PDB entry 5FL7 | X-ray diffraction, 3.50 A resolution | chains A and D of the 19 polymer chains in the assembly

# Chain A
Name: ATP synthase subunit alpha
From: Yarrowia lipolytica
Reference sequence: Q6C326 (Q6C326_YARLI); residue numbers follow UniProt; this construct covers 1-536
Amino-acid sequence (536 residues; row label = number of the first residue in the row):
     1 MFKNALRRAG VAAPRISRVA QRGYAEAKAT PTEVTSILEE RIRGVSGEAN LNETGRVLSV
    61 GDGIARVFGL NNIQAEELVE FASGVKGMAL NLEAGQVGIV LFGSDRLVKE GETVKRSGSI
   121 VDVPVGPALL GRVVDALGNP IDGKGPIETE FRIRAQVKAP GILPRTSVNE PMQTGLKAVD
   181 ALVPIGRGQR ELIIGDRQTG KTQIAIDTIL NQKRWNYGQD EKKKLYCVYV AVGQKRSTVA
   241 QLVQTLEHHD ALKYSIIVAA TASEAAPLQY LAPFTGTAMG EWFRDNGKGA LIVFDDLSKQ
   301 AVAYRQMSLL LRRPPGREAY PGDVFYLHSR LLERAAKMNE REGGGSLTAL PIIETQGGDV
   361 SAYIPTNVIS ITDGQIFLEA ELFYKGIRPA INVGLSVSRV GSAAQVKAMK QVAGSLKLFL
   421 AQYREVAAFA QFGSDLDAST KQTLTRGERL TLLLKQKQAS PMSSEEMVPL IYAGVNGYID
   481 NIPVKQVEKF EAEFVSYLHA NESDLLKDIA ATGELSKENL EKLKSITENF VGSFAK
Not modelled in the structure: 1-48, 534-536
Bound ions: Mg2+: Thr-202 (together with ATP)
Ligand contacts: ATP (adenosine-5'-triphosphate): Arg-197, Gln-198, Thr-199, Gly-200, Lys-201, Thr-202, Gln-203, Glu-354, Phe-383, Arg-388, Pro-389, Gln-456, Lys-457, Gln-458
Reported in the primary citation:
  - binding site for ATP: Thr-202

# Chain D
Name: ATP synthase subunit beta
From: Yarrowia lipolytica
Notes: EC 3.6.3.14
Reference sequence: Q6CFT7 (Q6CFT7_YARLI); numbering as in UniProt (aligned over 1-509)
Amino-acid sequence (509 residues; row label = number of the first residue in the row):
     1 MVLPRLIPRL SRSAFKVAQA NNRVFNAPFR GMASSAGVGS GKIRTVIGAV VDVQFEQDNL
    61 PAILNALTID RGEGNKLVLE VAQHLGENTV RTIAMDGTEG LVRGTSVADT GAPITIPVGR
   121 GTLGRIINVC GEPIDERGPI EATKFLPIHA DPPTFAEQST TAEVLETGIK VVDLLAPYAR
   181 GGKIGLFGGA GVGKTVFIQE LINNIAKAHG GFSVFCGVGE RTREGNDLYR EMKETGVINL
   241 EGESKVTLVF GQMNEPPGAR ARVALTGLTI AEYFRDEEGQ DVLLFVDNIF RFTQAGSEVS
   301 ALLGRIPSAV GYQPTLATDM GALQERITTT QKGSVTSVQA VYVPADDLTD PAPATTFAHL
   361 DATTVLSRGI SELGIYPAVD PLDSKSRLLD IDVVGQEHYD VASNVQQTLQ AYKSLQDIIA
   421 ILGMDELSEQ DKLTVERARK IQRFLSQPFT VAEVFTGIEG RLVSLKDTVR SFKEILDGKH
   481 DALPEAAFYM VGGIEEVVAK AEKLAAESK
Not modelled in the structure: 1-36, 507-509
Bound ions: Mg2+: Thr-195 (together with ADP)
Ligand contacts: ADP (adenosine-5'-diphosphate): Gly-189, Ala-190, Gly-191, Val-192, Gly-193, Lys-194, Thr-195, Val-196, Tyr-376, Phe-449, Ala-452, Phe-455, Thr-456
Reported in the primary citation:
  - binding site for ADP: Thr-195

# How chain A and chain D interact
Residue-residue contacts (77):
  Leu-58(A) / Gly-86(D)
  Ser-59(A) / His-84(D)
  Ser-59(A) / Leu-85(D)
  Val-60(A) / Ile-63(D)
  Val-60(A) / His-84(D)  hydrogen bond (backbone-backbone)
  Asp-62(A) / Gln-83(D)  hydrogen bond
  Asp-62(A) / Arg-305(D)  salt bridge
  Asp-105(A) / Ile-63(D)
  Arg-106(A) / Ile-63(D)  hydrogen bond (side chain-backbone)
  Arg-106(A) / Leu-64(D)  hydrogen bond (side chain-backbone)
  Arg-106(A) / Asn-65(D)  hydrogen bond
  Arg-106(A) / Pro-113(D)
  Val-108(A) / Ile-63(D)
  Lys-109(A) / His-84(D)
  Glu-110(A) / Leu-60(D)
  Glu-110(A) / His-84(D)  hydrogen bond (backbone-side chain)
  Glu-110(A) / Gly-86(D)
  Glu-110(A) / Glu-87(D)  hydrogen bond (side chain-backbone)
  Glu-110(A) / Asn-88(D)  hydrogen bond (side chain-backbone)
  Val-133(A) / Phe-155(D)  hydrophobic
  Ile-141(A) / Phe-155(D)  hydrophobic
  Ile-141(A) / Ala-156(D)
  Arg-197(A) / Leu-348(D)
  Arg-197(A) / Phe-357(D)
  Gln-198(A) / Thr-363(D)
  Gln-198(A) / Lys-385(D)
  Lys-235(A) / Lys-183(D)
  Lys-235(A) / Glu-325(D)
  Lys-235(A) / His-359(D)  hydrogen bond (side chain-backbone)
  Lys-235(A) / Asp-361(D)  salt bridge
  Arg-236(A) / Pro-152(D)
  Arg-236(A) / Pro-153(D)  hydrogen bond (side chain-backbone)
  Arg-236(A) / Thr-154(D)
  Arg-236(A) / Phe-155(D)
  Arg-236(A) / Gln-158(D)
  Arg-236(A) / Glu-325(D)  hydrogen bond (backbone-side chain)
  Ser-237(A) / Gln-158(D)  hydrogen bond (backbone-side chain)
  Val-239(A) / Phe-155(D)
  Ala-240(A) / Phe-155(D)
  Ala-240(A) / Gln-158(D)
  Ala-240(A) / Thr-160(D)
  Gln-241(A) / Thr-160(D)
  Gln-241(A) / Arg-387(D)  hydrogen bond
  Val-243(A) / Phe-155(D)  hydrophobic
  Gln-244(A) / Thr-160(D)  hydrogen bond
  Ala-262(A) / Gly-321(D)
  Ala-262(A) / His-359(D)
  Ser-263(A) / Pro-152(D)
  Ser-263(A) / Glu-325(D)
  Arg-305(A) / Ser-308(D)  hydrogen bond
  Gln-306(A) / Pro-314(D)
  Gln-306(A) / Thr-315(D)
  Gln-306(A) / Thr-318(D)  hydrogen bond
  Leu-309(A) / Ile-306(D)
  Arg-312(A) / Gly-304(D)
  Ala-319(A) / Ser-308(D)
  Gln-356(A) / Thr-349(D)
  Gln-356(A) / Ala-354(D)
  Glu-381(A) / Gln-410(D)  hydrogen bond
  Phe-383(A) / Lys-385(D)
  Tyr-384(A) / Leu-382(D)  hydrogen bond (side chain-backbone)
  Tyr-384(A) / Asp-383(D)
  Tyr-384(A) / Lys-385(D)
  Tyr-384(A) / Gln-406(D)
  Tyr-384(A) / Gln-407(D)
  Tyr-384(A) / Gln-410(D)
  Lys-385(A) / Gln-407(D)
  Lys-385(A) / Gln-410(D)
  Gly-386(A) / Gln-407(D)
  Arg-388(A) / Tyr-399(D)  hydrogen bond
  Arg-388(A) / Gln-406(D)  hydrogen bond
  Gln-431(A) / Leu-415(D)
  Gln-431(A) / Asp-431(D)  hydrogen bond
  Phe-432(A) / Ile-418(D)  hydrophobic
  Lys-455(A) / Gln-407(D)  hydrogen bond
  Lys-457(A) / Tyr-399(D)
  Gln-458(A) / Asp-390(D)  hydrogen bond
Other interface residues (no listed pair), chain A (48 interface residues in all): Gly-61, Gln-234, Ala-266, Lys-299, Leu-310, Pro-315, Glu-354, Gly-357
Other interface residues (no listed pair), chain D (68 interface residues in all): Ala-62, Thr-89, Gly-111, Ala-112, Ser-159, Pro-307, Ala-309, Leu-316, Ala-317, Ala-322, Thr-328, Thr-355, Ala-358, Leu-360, Leu-389, Ile-391, Ser-414, Leu-422, Glu-426, Leu-427, Ser-428

# Summary
48 residues of chain A face 68 of chain D across their interface, with 23 hydrogen bonds and 2 salt bridges.
Among the polar pairs are Asp-62(A)/Arg-305(D), Lys-235(A)/Asp-361(D) and Asp-62(A)/Gln-83(D). Bound to chain
A: ATP. Bound to chain D: ADP. From the paper: a binding site for ATP at Thr-202(A); a binding site for ADP at
Thr-195(D).
Chain A is ATP synthase subunit alpha and chain D is ATP synthase subunit beta, both from Yarrowia lipolytica;
the structure, Structure of the F1c10 complex from Yarrowia lipolytica ATP synthase, was determined by X-ray
diffraction.
